PDB entry 4XU5 | X-ray diffraction, 2.10 A resolution | chain A

[Chain A]
Molecule: Uncharacterized protein
From: Mycobacterium vanbaalenii PYR-1
Reference sequence: A1T557 (A1T557_MYCVP); numbering as in UniProt (aligned over 1-204)
Sequence (210 residues; numbered 1 to 210; the number before each row is that of its first residue):
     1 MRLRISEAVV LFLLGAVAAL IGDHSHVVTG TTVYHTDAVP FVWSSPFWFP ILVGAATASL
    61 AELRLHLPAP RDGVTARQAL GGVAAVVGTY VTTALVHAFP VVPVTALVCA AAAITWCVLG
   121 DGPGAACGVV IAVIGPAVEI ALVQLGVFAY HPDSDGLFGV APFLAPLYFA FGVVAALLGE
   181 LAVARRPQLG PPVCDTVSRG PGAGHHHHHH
Disordered / not traced: 190-210
Differences from the reference sequence: expression tag (205-210)
UniProt features mapped onto this chain:
  - binding site (a 1,2-diacyl-sn-glycerol): H26, Y150
Small-molecule neighbours: LBR ((2S)-1-[(13-bromotridecanoyl)oxy]-3-hydroxypropan-2-yl tetradecanoate): G15, A18, A19, D23, H26, T32, Y34, W48, F49, L52, V53, A55, A56, S59, V83, V86, Y90, I131, I134, G135, V138, E139, L142, F148, Y150, L164, L167, Y168, F171, V174, A175, L178
What the authors report for this chain:
  - binding site for LBR: D23, H26, Y34, Y150

[Summary]
Chain A binds compound LBR. UniProt lists residues binding 1,2-diacyl-sn-glycerol H26 and Y150. From the
paper: a binding site for LBR at D23, H26 and Y34 among others.
Chain A is Uncharacterized protein (Mycobacterium vanbaalenii PYR-1); the structure, Crystal structure of
MvINS bound to a bromine-derived 14C Diacylglycerol (DAG) at 2.1A resolution, was determined by X-ray
diffraction, deposited together with 4XU4 and 4XU6.
